7AF8 - chains 1 and N of the 9 polymer chains in the assembly; structure by electron microscopy, 2.75 A resolution.

[Chain 1]
Molecule: 16SrRNA (head domain of the 30S ribosome
From: Escherichia coli
Sequence (1541 nucleotides; numbered 1 to 1541; the number before each row is that of its first residue):
     1 AAAUUGAAGAGUUUGAUCAUGGCUCAGAUUGAACGCUGGCGGCAGGCCUA
    51 ACACAUGCAAGUCGAACGGUAACAGGAAGAAGCUUGCUUCUUUGCUGACG
   101 AGUGGCGGACGGGUGAGUAAUGUCUGGGAAACUGCCUGAUGGAGGGGGAU
   151 AACUACUGGAAACGGUAGCUAAUACCGCAUAACGUCGCAAGACCAAAGAG
   201 GGGGACCUUCGGGCCUCUUGCCAUCGGAUGUGCCCAGAUGGGAUUAGCUA
   251 GUAGGUGGGGUAACGGCUCACCUAGGCGACGAUCCCUAGCUGGUCUGAGA
   301 GGAUGACCAGCCACACUGGAACUGAGACACGGUCCAGACUCCUACGGGAG
   351 GCAGCAGUGGGGAAUAUUGCACAAUGGGCGCAAGCCUGAUGCAGCCAUGC
   401 CGCGUGUAUGAAGAAGGCCUUCGGGUUGUAAAGUACUUUCAGCGGGGAGG
   451 AAGGGAGUAAAGUUAAUACCUUUGCUCAUUGACGUUACCCGCAGAAGAAG
   501 CACCGGCUAACUCCGUGCCAGCAGCCXCGGUAAUACGGAGGGUGCAAGCG
   551 UUAAUCGGAAUUACUGGGCGUAAAGCGCACGCAGGCGGUUUGUUAAGUCA
   601 GAUGUGAAAUCCCCGGGCUCAACCUGGGAACUGCAUCUGAUACUGGCAAG
   651 CUUGAGUCUCGUAGAGGGGGGUAGAAUUCCAGGUGUAGCGGUGAAAUGCG
   701 UAGAGAUCUGGAGGAAUACCGGUGGCGAAGGCGGCCCCCUGGACGAAGAC
   751 UGACGCUCAGGUGCGAAAGCGUGGGGAGCAAACAGGAUUAGAUACCCUGG
   801 UAGUCCACGCCGUAAACGAUGUCGACUUGGAGGUUGUGCCCUUGAGGCGU
   851 GGCUUCCGGAGCUAACGCGUUAAGUCGACCGCCUGGGGAGUACGGCCGCA
   901 AGGUUAAAACUCAAAUGAAUUGACGGGGGCCCGCACAAGCGGUGGAGCAU
   951 GUGGUUUAAUUCGAUGXAACGCGAAGAACCUUACCUGGUCUUGACAUCCA
  1001 CGGAAGUUUUCAGAGAUGAGAAUGUGCCUUCGGGAACCGUGAGACAGGUG
  1051 CUGCAUGGCUGUCGUCAGCUCGUGUUGUGAAAUGUUGGGUUAAGUCCCGC
  1101 AACGAGCGCAACCCUUAUCCUUUGUUGCCAGCGGUCCGGCCGGGAACUCA
  1151 AAGGAGACUGCCAGUGAUAAACUGGAGGAAGGUGGGGAUGACGUCAAGUC
  1201 AUCAUGGCCCUUACGACCAGGGCUACACACGUGCUACAAUGGCGCAUACA
  1251 AAGAGAAGCGACCUCGCGAGAGCAAGCGGACCUCAUAAAGUGCGUCGUAG
  1301 UCCGGAUUGGAGUCUGCAACUCGACUCCAUGAAGUCGGAAUCGCUAGUAA
  1351 UCGUGGAUCAGAAUGCCACGGUGAAUACGUUCCCGGCCUUGUACACACCG
  1401 CCCGUXACACCAUGGGAGUGGGUUGCAAAAGAAGUAGGUAGCUUAACCUU
  1451 CGGGAGGGCGCUUACCACUUUGUGAUUCAUGACUGGGGUGAAGUCGUAAC
  1501 AAGGUAACCGUAGGGGAACCUGCGGUUGGAUCACCUCCUUA
Unresolved in the structure: 1-930, 1387-1541
Modified residues: PSU (pseudouridine-5'-monophosphate) at position 516, G7M (N7-methyl-guanosine-5'-monophosphate) at position 527, 2MG (2N-methylguanosine-5'-monophosphate) at position 966, 5MC (5-methylcytidine-5'-monophosphate) at position 967, 2MG (2N-methylguanosine-5'-monophosphate) at position 1207, 4OC (4n,o2'-methylcytidine-5'-monophosphate) at position 1401, 5MC (5-methylcytidine-5'-monophosphate) at position 1406, UR3 (3-methyluridine-5'-monophoshate) at position 1497, 2MG (2N-methylguanosine-5'-monophosphate) at position 1515, MA6 (6N-dimethyladenosine-5'-monophoshate) at position 1517, MA6 (6N-dimethyladenosine-5'-monophoshate) at position 1518
Metal / ion sites: Mg2+ site 1 near C934 (its only coordinating residue here); Mg2+ site 2: G944, G945; Mg2+ site 3 near G945 (its only coordinating residue here); Mg2+ site 4 near U955 (its only coordinating residue here); Mg2+ site 5 near C972 (its only coordinating residue here); Mg2+ site 6 near C980 (its only coordinating residue here); Mg2+ site 7: G993, G1041; Mg2+ site 8 near G1050 (its only coordinating residue here); Mg2+ site 9: C1054, A1197; Mg2+ site 10 near C1066 (its only coordinating residue here); Mg2+ site 11: G1068, G1094; Mg2+ site 12 near C1069 (its only coordinating residue here); 14 more Mg2+ sites not listed

[Chain N]
Name: 30S ribosomal protein S14
From: Escherichia coli
UniProtKB: C3SR07 (C3SR07_ECOLX); numbering as in UniProt (aligned over 1-101)
Amino-acid sequence (101 residues; each row starts with the number of its first residue):
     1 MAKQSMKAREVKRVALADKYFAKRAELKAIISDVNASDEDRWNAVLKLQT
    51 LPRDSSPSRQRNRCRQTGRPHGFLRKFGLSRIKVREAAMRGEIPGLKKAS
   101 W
Unresolved in the structure: 1

[Interface between chain 1 and chain N]
Pairs across the interface (76):
  G973(1) - Arg69(N)  hydrogen bond to the sugar
  G973(1) - Arg81(N)  hydrogen bond to the phosphate
  A974(1) - Arg69(N)  salt bridge to the phosphate
  A974(1) - His71(N)  hydrogen bond to the sugar
  A974(1) - Arg81(N)  salt bridge to the phosphate
  A975(1) - Gly72(N)  sugar contact
  G976(1) - His71(N)  salt bridge to the phosphate
  G976(1) - Gly72(N)  hydrogen bond to the phosphate
  A977(1) - Arg61(N)  salt bridge to the phosphate
  A977(1) - His71(N)  phosphate contact
  C979(1) - Ser58(N)  hydrogen bond to the base
  C979(1) - Arg59(N)  hydrogen bond to the base
  C980(1) - Arg13(N)  hydrogen bond to the phosphate
  C980(1) - Ser58(N)  base contact
  C980(1) - Arg59(N)  hydrogen bond to the sugar
  U981(1) - Met6(N)  phosphate contact
  U981(1) - Arg9(N)  salt bridge to the phosphate
  U981(1) - Arg13(N)  salt bridge to the phosphate
  U981(1) - Arg61(N)  hydrogen bond to the sugar
  U981(1) - Arg63(N)  hydrogen bond to the phosphate
  U982(1) - Met6(N)  phosphate contact
  U982(1) - Arg63(N)  salt bridge to the phosphate
  U982(1) - Pro70(N)  phosphate contact
  A983(1) - Arg9(N)  salt bridge to the phosphate
  A994(1) - Ser5(N)  base contact
  A994(1) - Ala8(N)  sugar contact
  C995(1) - Gln4(N)  sugar contact
  C995(1) - Ala8(N)  sugar contact
  U1007(1) - Lys19(N)  salt bridge to the phosphate
  G1048(1) - Lys3(N)  phosphate contact
  G1048(1) - Gln4(N)  hydrogen bond to the phosphate
  U1049(1) - Ala2(N)  base contact
  U1049(1) - Lys3(N)  sugar contact
  C1059(1) - Arg85(N)  hydrogen bond to the phosphate
  U1060(1) - Arg85(N)  salt bridge to the phosphate
  C1114(1) - Ser100(N)  hydrogen bond to the sugar
  U1115(1) - Ser100(N)  sugar contact
  U1115(1) - Trp101(N)  hydrogen bond to the sugar
  G1186(1) - Trp101(N)  base contact
  G1187(1) - Ser100(N)  hydrogen bond to the base
  A1188(1) - Lys98(N)  hydrogen bond to the phosphate
  A1188(1) - Ser100(N)  sugar contact
  U1189(1) - Lys98(N)  salt bridge to the phosphate
  U1202(1) - Thr67(N)  hydrogen bond to the sugar
  U1202(1) - Arg69(N)  hydrogen bond to the sugar
  U1202(1) - Ile82(N)  base contact
  C1203(1) - Ala2(N)  hydrogen bond to the phosphate
  A1216(1) - Lys3(N)  salt bridge to the phosphate
  A1216(1) - Ser5(N)  hydrogen bond to the phosphate
  C1217(1) - Ser5(N)  phosphate contact
  C1217(1) - Arg9(N)  salt bridge to the phosphate
  C1218(1) - Arg9(N)  salt bridge to the phosphate
  A1219(1) - Arg53(N)  phosphate contact
  G1220(1) - Arg53(N)  salt bridge to the phosphate
  A1257(1) - Phe21(N)  base contact
  G1272(1) - Val34(N)  sugar contact
  G1316(1) - Lys28(N)  salt bridge to the phosphate
  G1316(1) - Ser56(N)  hydrogen bond to the phosphate
  G1316(1) - Ser58(N)  sugar contact
  C1317(1) - Arg24(N)  salt bridge to the phosphate
  C1317(1) - Lys28(N)  salt bridge to the phosphate
  C1317(1) - Leu48(N)  phosphate contact
  C1317(1) - Gln49(N)  hydrogen bond to the sugar
  C1317(1) - Arg53(N)  hydrogen bond to the base
  C1317(1) - Ser56(N)  hydrogen bond to the phosphate
  C1317(1) - Pro57(N)  phosphate contact
  C1317(1) - Arg59(N)  base contact
  A1357(1) - Leu74(N)  sugar contact
  U1358(1) - Phe73(N)  sugar contact
  U1358(1) - Arg75(N)  hydrogen bond to the phosphate
  C1359(1) - Asn62(N)  phosphate contact
  C1359(1) - Arg75(N)  salt bridge to the phosphate
  A1360(1) - Ser58(N)  base contact
  A1360(1) - Arg75(N)  salt bridge to the phosphate
  A1368(1) - Trp101(N)  phosphate contact
  C1369(1) - Trp101(N)  hydrogen bond to the phosphate
Also at the interface, not in a pair above, chain 1 (42 interface residues in all): U1009, G1047
Also at the interface, not in a pair above, chain N (42 interface residues in all): Lys12, Lys23, Ser32, Asp54, Lys83

[Overview]
Chain 1 and chain N each contribute 42 residues to their interface; the contacts include 26 hydrogen bonds and
20 salt bridges. Among the polar pairs are C979(1)-Ser58(N), C979(1)-Arg59(N) and G1187(1)-Ser100(N). G944(1)
and G945(1) form the Mg2+ site 2.
Here chain 1 is 16SrRNA (head domain of the 30S ribosome and chain N is 30S ribosomal protein S14, both from
Escherichia coli. Entry 7AF8 (Bacterial 30S ribosomal subunit assembly complex state E (head domain)) was
determined by electron microscopy (same publication as 7AF3, 7AF5, 7AFA, 7AFD, 7AFH, 7AFI and 17 further
entries).
